7Q4L - chains A and B; structure by solution NMR.

# Chain A
Name: Dead end protein homolog 1
Organism: Homo sapiens
UniProtKB: Q8IYX4 (DND1_HUMAN); residues 12-235 here = UniProt positions 12-235
Sequence (227 residues; row label = number of the first residue in the row):
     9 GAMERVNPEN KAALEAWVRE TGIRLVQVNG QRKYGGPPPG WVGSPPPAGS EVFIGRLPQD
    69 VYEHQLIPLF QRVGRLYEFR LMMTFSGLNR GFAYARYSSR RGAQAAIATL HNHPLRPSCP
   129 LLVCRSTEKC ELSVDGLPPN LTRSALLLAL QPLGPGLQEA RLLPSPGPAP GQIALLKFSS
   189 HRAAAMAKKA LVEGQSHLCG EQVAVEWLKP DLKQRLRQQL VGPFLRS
Sequence notes: expression tag (9-11)
Reported in the primary citation:
  - binding site for the 8-nt RNA strand (chain B): Asn37, Phe61, Arg88, Met90, Phe100, Tyr102, Leu130, Cys132, Thr135, Lys137, His189, Ala193, Met194, Lys196, Lys197, Trp215
  - specificity-determining residues: Lys196, Trp215
  - mutagenesis - M90A, R98A: abolished binding to the 8-nt RNA strand (chain B)
  - mutagenesis - F61A: decreased stability
  - mutagenesis - Y102A: abolished expression
  - mutagenesis - T135A: unchanged binding to the 8-nt RNA strand (chain B)
  - mutagenesis - K197A (Kd 2.6 uM), W215F (Kd >10 uM): decreased binding to the 8-nt RNA strand (chain B)

# Chain B
Molecule: 8-nt RNA strand
Sequence (8 nucleotides; each row starts with the number of its first residue):
     1 CUUAUUUG

# Interface between chain A and chain B
Contacting residue pairs (36; chain A residue first):
  Val36(A) with G8(B), phosphate contact
  Asn37(A) with G8(B), phosphate contact
  Gln39(A) with U7(B), phosphate contact; G8(B), phosphate contact
  Phe61(A) with A4(B), base contact
  Arg64(A) with U2(B), phosphate contact; U3(B), phosphate contact
  Arg88(A) with U5(B), base contact; U6(B), phosphate contact
  Met90(A) with U5(B), phosphate contact
  Met91(A) with G8(B), base contact
  Thr92(A) with G8(B), base contact
  Phe93(A) with G8(B), sugar contact
  Ser94(A) with G8(B), sugar contact
  Phe100(A) with A4(B), sugar contact; U5(B), phosphate contact; G8(B), base contact
  Tyr102(A) with A4(B), base contact; U5(B), base contact
  His119(A) with U2(B), base contact
  Leu130(A) with C1(B), base contact; U2(B), base contact; U3(B), sugar contact
  Val131(A) with C1(B), base contact
  Cys132(A) with C1(B), base contact; U3(B), base contact
  Thr135(A) with A4(B), base contact; U5(B), base contact
  Lys137(A) with U5(B), base contact
  His189(A) with U5(B), sugar contact; U6(B), phosphate contact
  Ala193(A) with U6(B), base contact
  Lys196(A) with U6(B), base contact
  Lys197(A) with U6(B), sugar contact; U7(B), phosphate contact
  Trp215(A) with U6(B), base contact
Interface residues without a listed pair, chain A (29 interface residues in all): Gly38, Gly63, Met194, Val200, Pro218

# In short
The interface between chain A and chain B involves 29 residues on one side and 8 on the other. The paper
reports a binding site for the 8-nt RNA strand (chain B) at Asn37(A), Phe61(A) and Arg88(A) among others; M90A
and R98A of chain A abolish binding to the 8-nt RNA strand (chain B); 7 substitutions were tested in all.
Here chain A is Dead end protein homolog 1 (Homo sapiens) and chain B is an 8-nt RNA strand. Entry 7Q4L (The
solution structure of hsDND1 RRM12 bound to CUUAUUUG RNA) was determined by solution NMR.
